Entry 5Y3D (X-ray diffraction, 3.14 A resolution); this record covers chains C and E of the 8 polymer chains in the assembly.

[Chain C (and E)]
Molecule: RNA-dependent RNA polymerase
Source organism: Murine norovirus 1
Notes: chain E of this document is another copy of the same molecule, construct and numbering; everything in this record applies to it too
UniProtKB: Q80J95 (Q80J95_9CALI); residues 4-509 here correspond to UniProt positions 1181-1686 (UniProt number = residue number + 1177)
Sequence (517 residues; row label = number of the first residue in the row):
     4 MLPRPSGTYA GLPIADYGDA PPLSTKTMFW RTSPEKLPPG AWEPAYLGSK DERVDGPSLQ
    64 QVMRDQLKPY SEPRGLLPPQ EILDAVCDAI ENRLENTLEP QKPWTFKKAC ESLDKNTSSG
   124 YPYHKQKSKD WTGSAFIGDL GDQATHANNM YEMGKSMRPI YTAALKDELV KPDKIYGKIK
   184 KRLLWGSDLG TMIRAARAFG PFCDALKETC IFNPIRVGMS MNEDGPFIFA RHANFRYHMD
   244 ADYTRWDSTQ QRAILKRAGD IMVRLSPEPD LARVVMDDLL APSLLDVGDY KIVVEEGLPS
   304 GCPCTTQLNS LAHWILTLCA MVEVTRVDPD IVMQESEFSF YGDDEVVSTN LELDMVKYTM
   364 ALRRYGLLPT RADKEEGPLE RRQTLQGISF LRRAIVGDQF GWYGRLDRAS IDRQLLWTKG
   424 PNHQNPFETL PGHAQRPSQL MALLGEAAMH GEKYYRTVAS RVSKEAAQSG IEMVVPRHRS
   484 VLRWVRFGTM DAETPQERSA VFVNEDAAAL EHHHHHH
Disordered / not traced: 4-7, 437-438, 474-475, 492-520 (chain E: 4-7, 437-438, 493-520)
Sequence notes: expression tag (510-520)
UniProt features mapped onto this chain:
  - binding site (Mg(2+)): D243, D245, D347, E348, S392
From the paper describing this entry:
  - self-association interface (contacts with another copy of this molecule); pairs are residue here / residue on that copy: D91-R411, Q389-R329
  - mutagenesis - R239A: unchanged growth
  - mutagenesis - D331A, L354D: abolished growth
  - mutagenesis - L354D: decreased expression
  - mutagenesis - D346A/D347A: abolished catalytic activity (citing earlier work)

[Chain C / chain E interface]
Contacting residue pairs - 46 pairs, chain C then chain E:
  R96(C) - Q402(E)
  R96(C) - F403(E)
  E98(C) - R482(E)  hydrogen bond (backbone-side chain)
  E98(C) - R486(E)  hydrogen bond (backbone-side chain)
  N99(C) - R482(E)  hydrogen bond
  N99(C) - R486(E)
  T100(C) - F403(E)
  T100(C) - R486(E)
  T100(C) - F490(E)
  L101(C) - R486(E)  hydrogen bond (backbone-side chain)
  E102(C) - R486(E)  salt bridge
  E102(C) - T492(E)
  P103(C) - R486(E)
  F215(C) - F403(E)
  F215(C) - F490(E)  hydrophobic
  P229(C) - F230(E)
  F230(C) - P229(E)  hydrophobic
  F230(C) - F230(E)
  A233(C) - F230(E)  hydrophobic
  A233(C) - N237(E)
  R234(C) - F403(E)  hydrogen bond (side chain-backbone)
  A236(C) - N237(E)
  N237(C) - A233(E)
  N237(C) - A236(E)
  N237(C) - N237(E)  hydrogen bond (side chain-backbone)
  N237(C) - W405(E)
  Q337(C) - Q402(E)
  Q402(C) - R96(E)  hydrogen bond (backbone-side chain)
  Q402(C) - Q337(E)
  F403(C) - R96(E)
  F403(C) - N99(E)
  F403(C) - T100(E)
  F403(C) - F215(E)
  F403(C) - R234(E)  hydrogen bond (backbone-side chain)
  G404(C) - R234(E)
  W405(C) - N237(E)
  R482(C) - E98(E)  salt bridge
  R482(C) - N99(E)
  R486(C) - E98(E)
  R486(C) - N99(E)
  R486(C) - L101(E)  hydrogen bond (side chain-backbone)
  R486(C) - E102(E)
  R486(C) - P103(E)
  F490(C) - N99(E)
  F490(C) - T100(E)
  F490(C) - F215(E)  hydrophobic
Other interface residues (no listed pair), chain C (24 interface residues in all): M336, R489
Other interface residues (no listed pair), chain E (25 interface residues in all): M336, G404, R489

[Overview]
Chain C and chain E form an interface of 24 and 25 residues respectively, with 9 hydrogen bonds and 2 salt
bridges. Polar contacts include E102(C)-R486(E), R482(C)-E98(E) and E98(C)-R486(E). From the paper: D331A and
L354D of chain C abolish growth; a self-association interface involving D91(C) and Q389(C); 4 substitutions
were tested in all.
Both chains are RNA-dependent RNA polymerase (Murine norovirus 1). Entry 5Y3D (Structural insight into the
interaction between RNA polymerase and VPg for norovirus replication) was determined by X-ray diffraction.
